Entry 3NZI (X-ray diffraction, 2.75 A resolution); this record covers chains A and B.

Chain A:
Protein: Serine protease HTRA1
Organism: Homo sapiens
Notes: EC 3.4.21.-
UniProt: Q92743 (HTRA1_HUMAN); residue numbers follow UniProt; this construct covers 158-480
Amino-acid sequence (334 residues; row label = number of the first residue in the row):
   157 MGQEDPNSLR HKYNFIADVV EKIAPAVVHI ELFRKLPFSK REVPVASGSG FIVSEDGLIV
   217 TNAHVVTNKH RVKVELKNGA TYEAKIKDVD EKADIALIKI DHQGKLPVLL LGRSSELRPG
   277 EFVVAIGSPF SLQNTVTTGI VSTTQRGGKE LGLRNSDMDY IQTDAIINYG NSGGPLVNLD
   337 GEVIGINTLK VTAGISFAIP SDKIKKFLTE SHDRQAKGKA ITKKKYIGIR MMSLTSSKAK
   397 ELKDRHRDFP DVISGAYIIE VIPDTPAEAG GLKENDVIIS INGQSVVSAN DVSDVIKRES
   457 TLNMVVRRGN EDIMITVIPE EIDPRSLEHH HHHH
Unresolved in the structure: 157-159, 371-490
Sequence notes: expression tag (157, 481-490)
UniProt features mapped onto this chain:
  - active site (Charge relay system): His220, Asp250, Ser328
  - site (Involved in trimer stabilization): Tyr169, Phe171, Phe278
  - natural variant: Arg166 (R166L: In CADASIL2), Ala173 (A173P: In CADASIL2), Ala252 (A252T: In CARASIL), Ser284 (S284G: In CADASIL2 loss of proteolytic activity; S284R: In CADASIL2), Pro285 (P285Q: In CADASIL2), Phe286 (F286V: In CADASIL2), Val297 (V297M: In CARASIL), Asp450 (D450H: In CADASIL2; uncertain significance)
  - mutagenesis: Ser328 (S328A: Loss of activity)

Chain B:
Protein: Citrate synthase
UniProt: Q80X68 (Q80X68_MOUSE); residues 2-8 here correspond to UniProt positions 371-377 (UniProt number = residue number + 369)
Amino-acid sequence (7 residues; numbered 2 to 8; the number before each row is that of its first residue):
     2 DPMFKLV
Unresolved in the structure: 2-3
Modified residues: Val8 (valine boronic acid; B2V)

Interface between chain A and chain B:
Pairs across the interface (22):
  His220(A) with Leu7(B); Val8(B)
  Asp250(A) with Leu7(B)
  Leu307(A) with Met4(B); Phe5(B)
  Leu309(A) with Phe5(B), hydrophobic
  Asn324(A) with Val8(B)
  Tyr325(A) with Lys6(B); Leu7(B); Val8(B)
  Gly326(A) with Val8(B)
  Asn327(A) with Val8(B)
  Ser328(A) with Val8(B), covalent bond
  Thr344(A) with Leu7(B); Val8(B), hydrogen bond (backbone-backbone)
  Leu345(A) with Phe5(B), hydrophobic; Lys6(B); Leu7(B), hydrophobic
  Lys346(A) with Phe5(B); Lys6(B), hydrogen bond (backbone-backbone); Val8(B)
  Val347(A) with Met4(B)
Other interface residues (no listed pair), chain A (15 interface residues in all): Ile323, Asn343

Summary:
15 residues of chain A and 5 residues of chain B are in contact, with 1 covalent bond and 2 hydrogen bonds.
Backbone hydrogen bonds pair Thr344(A)-Val8(B) and Lys346(A)-Lys6(B). UniProt lists 3 active-site residues and
one mutagenesis site on chain A.
Chain A is Serine protease HTRA1 (Homo sapiens) and chain B is Citrate synthase; the structure, Substrate
induced remodeling of the active site regulates HtrA1 activity, was determined by X-ray diffraction together
with 3NUM and 3NWU from the same study.
